Entry 4N1G (X-ray diffraction, 1.50 A resolution); this record covers chain A.

Chain A:
Name: Obelin
Organism: Obelia longissima
Reference sequence: Q27709 (OBL_OBELO); residues 1-195 here = UniProt positions 1-195
Sequence (195 residues; row label = number of the first residue in the row):
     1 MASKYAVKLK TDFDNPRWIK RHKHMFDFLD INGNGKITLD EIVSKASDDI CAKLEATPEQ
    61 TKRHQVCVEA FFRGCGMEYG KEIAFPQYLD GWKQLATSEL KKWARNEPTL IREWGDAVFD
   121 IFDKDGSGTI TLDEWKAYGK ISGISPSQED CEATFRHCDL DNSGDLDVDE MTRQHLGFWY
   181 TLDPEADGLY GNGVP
Disordered / not traced: 1
Differences from the reference sequence: engineered mutation Ala2 (Ser in Q27709), Tyr88 (Phe in Q27709)
Metal / ion sites: Ca2+ site 1: Asp30, Asn32, Asn34, Lys36, Glu41; Ca2+ site 2: Asp123, Asp125, Ser127, Thr129, Glu134; Ca2+ site 3: Asp159, Asp161, Ser163, Asp165, Glu170
Small-molecule neighbours: coelenteramide (CEI; N-[3-benzyl-5-(4-hydroxyphenyl)pyrazin-2-yl]-2-(4-hydroxyphenyl)acetamide): His22, Met25, Phe28, Leu29, Lys45, Ala46, Ile50, Phe72, Tyr88, Trp92, Trp114, Gly115, Val118, Tyr138, Ser142, Ile144, Met171, Thr172, His175, Trp179, Tyr190

In short:
Bound to chain A: coelenteramide. Asp30, Asn32, Asn34, Lys36 and Glu41 form the Ca2+ site 1. Asp123, Asp125,
Ser127, Thr129 and Glu134 coordinate Ca2+ site 2.
Chain A is Obelin (Obelia longissima); the structure, Crystal Structure of Ca(2+)- discharged F88Y obelin
mutant from Obelia longissima at 1.50 Angstrom resolution, was determined by X-ray diffraction (same
publication as 4N1F).
